PDB entry 6J8J | electron microscopy, 3.20 A resolution | chains A and B of the 3 polymer chains in the assembly

[Chain A]
Name: Sodium channel protein type 9 subunit alpha
From: Homo sapiens
UniProt: Q15858 (SCN9A_HUMAN); residues 1-1988 here = UniProt positions 1-1988
Chain sequence (2031 residues; row label = number of the first residue in the row; numbers below 1 keep their minus sign (Met-42 is residue -42)):
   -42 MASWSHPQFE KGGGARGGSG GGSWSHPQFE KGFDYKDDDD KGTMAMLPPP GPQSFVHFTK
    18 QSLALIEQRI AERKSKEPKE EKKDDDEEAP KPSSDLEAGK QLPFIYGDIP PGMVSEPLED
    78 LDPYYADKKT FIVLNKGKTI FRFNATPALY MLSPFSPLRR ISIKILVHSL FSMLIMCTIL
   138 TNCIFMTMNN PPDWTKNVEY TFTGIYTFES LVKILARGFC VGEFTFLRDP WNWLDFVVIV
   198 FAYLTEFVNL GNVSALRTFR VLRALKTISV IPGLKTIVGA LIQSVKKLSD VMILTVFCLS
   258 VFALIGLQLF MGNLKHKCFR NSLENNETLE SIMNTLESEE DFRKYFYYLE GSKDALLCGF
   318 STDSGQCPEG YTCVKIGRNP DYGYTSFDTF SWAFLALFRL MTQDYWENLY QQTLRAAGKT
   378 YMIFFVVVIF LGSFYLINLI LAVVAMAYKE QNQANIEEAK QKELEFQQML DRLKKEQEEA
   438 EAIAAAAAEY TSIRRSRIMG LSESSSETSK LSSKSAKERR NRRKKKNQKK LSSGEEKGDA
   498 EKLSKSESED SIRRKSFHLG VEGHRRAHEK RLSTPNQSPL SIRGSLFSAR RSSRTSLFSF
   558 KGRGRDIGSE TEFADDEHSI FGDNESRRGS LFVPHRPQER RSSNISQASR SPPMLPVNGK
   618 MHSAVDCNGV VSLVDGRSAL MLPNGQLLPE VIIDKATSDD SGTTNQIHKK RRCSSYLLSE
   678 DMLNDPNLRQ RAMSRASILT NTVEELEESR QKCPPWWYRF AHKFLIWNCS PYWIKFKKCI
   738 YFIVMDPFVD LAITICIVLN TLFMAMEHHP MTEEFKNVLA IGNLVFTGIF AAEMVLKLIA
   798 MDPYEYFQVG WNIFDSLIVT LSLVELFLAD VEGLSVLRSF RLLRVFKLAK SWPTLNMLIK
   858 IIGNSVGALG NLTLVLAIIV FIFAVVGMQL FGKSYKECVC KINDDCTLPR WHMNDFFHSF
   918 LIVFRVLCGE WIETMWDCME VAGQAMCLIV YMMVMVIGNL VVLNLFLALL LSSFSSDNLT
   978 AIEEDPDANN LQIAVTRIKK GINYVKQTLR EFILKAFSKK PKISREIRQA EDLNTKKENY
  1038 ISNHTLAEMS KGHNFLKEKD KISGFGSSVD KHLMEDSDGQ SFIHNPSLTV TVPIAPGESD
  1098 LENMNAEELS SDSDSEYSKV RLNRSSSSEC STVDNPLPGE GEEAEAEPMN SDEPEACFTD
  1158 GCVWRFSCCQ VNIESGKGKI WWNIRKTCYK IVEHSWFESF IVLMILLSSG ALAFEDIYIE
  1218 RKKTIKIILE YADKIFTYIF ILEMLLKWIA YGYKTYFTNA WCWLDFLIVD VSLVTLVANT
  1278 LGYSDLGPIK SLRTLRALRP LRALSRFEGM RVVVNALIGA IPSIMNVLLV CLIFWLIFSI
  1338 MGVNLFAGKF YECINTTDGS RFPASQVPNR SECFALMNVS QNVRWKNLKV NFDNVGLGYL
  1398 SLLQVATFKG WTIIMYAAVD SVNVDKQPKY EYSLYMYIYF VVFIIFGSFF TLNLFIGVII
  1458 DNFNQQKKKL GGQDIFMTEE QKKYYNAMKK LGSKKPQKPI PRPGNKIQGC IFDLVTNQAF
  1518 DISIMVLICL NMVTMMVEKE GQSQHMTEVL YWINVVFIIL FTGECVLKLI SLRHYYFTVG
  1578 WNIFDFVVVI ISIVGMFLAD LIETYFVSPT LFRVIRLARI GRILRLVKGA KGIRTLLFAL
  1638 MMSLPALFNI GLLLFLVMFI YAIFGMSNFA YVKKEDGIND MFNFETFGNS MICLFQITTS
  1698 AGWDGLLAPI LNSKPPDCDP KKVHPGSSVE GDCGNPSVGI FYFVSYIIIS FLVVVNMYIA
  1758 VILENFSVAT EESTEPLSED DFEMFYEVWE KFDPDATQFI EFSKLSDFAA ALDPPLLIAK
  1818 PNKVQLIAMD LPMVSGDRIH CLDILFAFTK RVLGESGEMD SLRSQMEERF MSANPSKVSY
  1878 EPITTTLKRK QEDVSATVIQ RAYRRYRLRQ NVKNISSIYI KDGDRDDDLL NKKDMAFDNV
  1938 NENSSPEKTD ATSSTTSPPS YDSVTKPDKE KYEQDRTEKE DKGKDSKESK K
Not modelled in the structure: -42 to 113, 418-725, 826-830, 973-1174, 1769-1988
Disulfide bonds: Cys275-Cys315, Cys897-Cys903, Cys935-Cys944, Cys1350-Cys1370, Cys1715-Cys1730
Glycans and other covalent adducts: N-acetylglucosamine (NAG) linked to Asn283, Asn1352, Asn1366, Asn1375
Sequence notes: expression tag (-42 to 0); variant Lys406 (Glu in Q15858)
Small-molecule neighbours: Tetrodotoxin (9SR; (1R,5R,6R,7R,9S,11S,12S,13S,14S)-3-amino-14-(hydroxymethyl)-8,10-dioxa-2,4-diazatetracyclo[7.3.1.1~7,11~.0~1,6~]tetradec-3-ene-5,9,12,13,14-pentol (non-preferred name)): Asp361, Tyr362, Glu364, Arg922, Glu927, Glu930, Phe1405, Lys1406, Gly1407, Trp1408, Thr1409, Ile1410, Gly1699, Asp1701
Curated features (UniProtKB/Swiss-Prot):
  - site (Is directly targeted by the spider protoxin-II): Glu822, Asp827
  - modified residue: Ser1490 (Phosphoserine)
  - glycosylation (N-linked (GlcNAc...) asparagine): Asn209, Asn283, Asn1352, Asn1366, Asn1375
  - natural variant: Gln10 (Q10R: In PERYTHM), Ile62 (I62V: Found in a patient with febrile seizures; uncertain significance), Pro149 (P149Q: Found in a patient with febrile seizures; uncertain significance), Phe216 (F216S: In PERYTHM), Ser241 (S241T: In PERYTHM), Asn395 (N395K: In PERYTHM), Asn641 (N641Y: Found in patients with febrile seizures plus; uncertain significance), Cys710 (C710Y: Found in a patient with severe myoclonic epilepsy in infancy; uncertain significance), Ile859 (I859T: In PERYTHM), Leu869 (L869F: In PERYTHM; L869H: In PERYTHM), Arg907 (R907Q: In CIP), Arg1007 (R1007C: In PEXPD), 11 further natural variant entries in UniProt
  - mutagenesis: Glu764 (E764Q: 5-fold less blocked by the spider huwentoxin-IV), Ile778 (I778A: 5-fold less inhibited by the spider protoxin-II), Glu822 (E822A: No change in inhibition (IC(50)) by the spider protoxin-II, but has a significant impact on channel activation by shifiting the V(50) towart 0 mV when targeted by protoxin-II ...), Leu823 (L823A: 9-fold less inhibited by the spider protoxin-II), Phe824 (F824A: 4-fold less inhibited by the spider protoxin-II; F824C: Less inhibited by the spider protoxin-II), Leu825 (L825A: No change in inhibition by the spider protoxin-II; L825C: 19-fold less blocked by the spider huwentoxin-IV), Ala826 (A826L: 8-fold less inhibited by the spider protoxin-II), Asp827 (D827A: 13-fold less blocked by the spider huwentoxin-IV, 3-fold less inhibited by the spider protoxin-II, and has a significant impact on channel activation by shifiting the V(50) towart 0 mV when ...), Glu829 (E829C: 400-fold less blocked by the spider huwentoxin-IV), Thr1409 to Ile1410 (Important increase in inhibition by saxitoxin and little increase in inhibition by tetrodotoxin), Ser1490 (S1490A: Abolishes stimulation by agents that stimulate PKC activity; S1490D/E: Increases current amplitude), Asp1597 (D1597A: Decrease of the inhibition of fast inactivation produced by scorpion alpha-toxins CvIV4 and AaH2 on this channel), 2 further mutagenesis entries in UniProt

[Chain B]
Name: Sodium channel subunit beta-1
From: Homo sapiens
UniProt: Q07699 (SCN1B_HUMAN); numbering as in UniProt (aligned over 1-218)
Chain sequence (218 residues; numbered 1 to 218; the number before each row is that of its first residue):
     1 MGRLLALVVG AALVSSACGG CVEVDSETEA VYGMTFKILC ISCKRRSETN AETFTEWTFR
    61 QKGTEEFVKI LRYENEVLQL EEDERFEGRV VWNGSRGTKD LQDLSIFITN VTYNHSGDYE
   121 CHVYRLLFFE NYEHNTSVVK KIHIEVVDKA NRDMASIVSE IMMYVLIVVL TIWLVAEMIY
   181 CYKKIAAATE TAAQENASEY LAITSESKEN CTGVQVAE
Not modelled in the structure: 1-19, 193-218
Disulfide bonds: Cys21-Cys43, Cys40-Cys121
Glycans and other covalent adducts: N-acetylglucosamine (NAG) linked to Asn93, Asn110, Asn114, Asn135
Curated features (UniProtKB/Swiss-Prot):
  - glycosylation (N-linked (GlcNAc...) asparagine): Asn93, Asn110, Asn114, Asn135
  - natural variant: Asp25 (D25N: Found in a patient with idiopathic childhood epilepsy), Arg85 (R85H: In ATFB13), Glu87 (E87Q: Found in a patient with non-specific cardiac conduction defects), Ile106 (I106T: In DEE52; uncertain significance), Cys121 (C121W: In GEFSP1), Arg125 (R125C: In DEE52; R125L: In GEFSP1), Asp153 (D153N: In ATFB13)

[Chain A / chain B interface]
Pairs across the interface - 54 pairs, chain A then chain B:
  Arg277(A) - Asn131(B)
  Arg277(A) - Tyr132(B)
  Asn278(A) - Tyr132(B)
  Ser279(A) - Tyr132(B)
  Arg300(A) - Glu130(B)  salt bridge
  Tyr304(A) - Glu48(B)  hydrogen bond
  Tyr304(A) - Thr49(B)
  Tyr304(A) - Glu130(B)
  Leu306(A) - Glu48(B)
  Gln323(A) - Arg45(B)  hydrogen bond
  Gln323(A) - Arg46(B)  hydrogen bond (backbone-side chain)
  Cys324(A) - Arg45(B)  hydrogen bond (backbone-side chain)
  Pro325(A) - Phe129(B)  hydrophobic
  Glu326(A) - Lys44(B)
  Glu326(A) - Arg45(B)
  Glu326(A) - Phe129(B)
  Glu326(A) - His134(B)
  Glu326(A) - Thr136(B)
  Gly327(A) - Tyr132(B)  hydrogen bond (backbone-side chain)
  Gly327(A) - His134(B)  hydrogen bond (backbone-side chain)
  Tyr328(A) - Phe129(B)  hydrophobic
  Tyr328(A) - Tyr132(B)  hydrophobic
  Arg372(A) - Arg46(B)
  Ile1177(A) - Tyr182(B)
  Asn1180(A) - Tyr182(B)  hydrogen bond
  Thr1184(A) - Cys181(B)
  Thr1184(A) - Ile185(B)
  Ile1188(A) - Glu177(B)
  Ile1188(A) - Cys181(B)  hydrophobic
  Ile1214(A) - Val22(B)  hydrophobic
  Tyr1215(A) - Val22(B)  hydrophobic
  Glu1217(A) - Val24(B)
  Arg1218(A) - Val22(B)
  Arg1218(A) - Glu23(B)
  Arg1218(A) - Val24(B)
  Lys1220(A) - Asp25(B)  hydrogen bond (side chain-backbone)
  Lys1220(A) - Glu27(B)  salt bridge
  Thr1221(A) - Ala155(B)
  Tyr1228(A) - Ser156(B)
  Tyr1228(A) - Ser159(B)
  Tyr1228(A) - Glu160(B)
  Ile1232(A) - Leu166(B)  hydrophobic
  Tyr1235(A) - Ile167(B)
  Tyr1235(A) - Thr171(B)  hydrogen bond
  Ile1236(A) - Leu170(B)  hydrophobic
  Tyr1668(A) - Gly20(B)
  Asp1677(A) - Arg46(B)  salt bridge
  Glu1682(A) - Gly20(B)
  Pro1722(A) - Gly20(B)
  Pro1722(A) - Cys21(B)
  Pro1722(A) - Val22(B)  hydrogen bond (backbone-backbone)
  Pro1722(A) - Asp103(B)
  Gly1723(A) - Val22(B)
  Gly1723(A) - Ile41(B)
Also at the interface, not in a pair above, chain A (42 interface residues in all): Lys301, Phe303, Tyr305, Leu313, Ile1181, Trp1193, Ile1224, Lys1231, Leu1243, Lys1671
Also at the interface, not in a pair above, chain B (42 interface residues in all): Ser26, Ser47, Gln102, Arg125, Leu127, Arg152, Met163, Leu174, Met178, Thr189

[Summary]
Chain A and chain B each contribute 42 residues to their interface; the contacts include 10 hydrogen bonds and
3 salt bridges. Polar pairs include Arg300(A)-Glu130(B), Lys1220(A)-Glu27(B) and Asp1677(A)-Arg46(B). Chain A
binds Tetrodotoxin. N-acetylglucosamine is covalently linked to Asn283(A), Asn1352(A), Asn1366(A) and
Asn1375(A).
Chain A is Sodium channel protein type 9 subunit alpha and chain B is Sodium channel subunit beta-1, both from
Homo sapiens; the structure, Structure of human voltage-gated sodium channel Nav1.7 in complex with auxiliary
beta subunits, ProTx-II and tetrodotoxin ..., was determined by electron microscopy (same publication as 6J8G,
6J8H and 6J8I).
